PDB entry 6SMD | X-ray diffraction, 3.30 A resolution | chains A and B

== Chain A ==
Name: Acyl carrier protein
Organism: Photorhabdus luminescens
UniProtKB: A0A2S8QL96 (A0A2S8QL96_PHOLU); residue numbers follow UniProt; this construct covers 1-82
Amino-acid sequence (97 residues; row label = number of the first residue in the row; numbers below 1 keep their minus sign (Gly-14 is residue -14)):
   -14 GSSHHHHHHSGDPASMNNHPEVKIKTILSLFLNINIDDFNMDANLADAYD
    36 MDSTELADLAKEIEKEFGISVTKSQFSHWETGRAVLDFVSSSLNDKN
Not modelled in the structure: -14 to 2, 81-82
Modified residues: Ser38 (4'-phosphopanthetheine-serine; 4HH)
Construct notes: expression tag (-14 to 0)

== Chain B ==
Name: Malonyl CoA-acyl carrier protein transacylase
Organism: Photorhabdus luminescens
Notes: EC 2.3.1.39
UniProtKB: Q7N385 (Q7N385_PHOLL); residues 1-310 here = UniProt positions 1-310
Amino-acid sequence (310 residues; each row starts with the number of its first residue):
     1 MSEFAMVFPGQGSQDLGMLADLATAFPVVEQTFAEASDVLGYDLWALVQQ
    51 GPEEELNKTWQTQPALLAASVAIWRVWQEKGGKAPSLMAGHSLGEYSALV
   101 CAGVIDFKQAIRLVELRGKLMQEAVPEGTGAMYVIIGLDNESIDRACKEV
   151 AQGQIVSPVNFNSPGQVVIAGEKEAVERAGDACKAAGAKRALPLAVSVPS
   201 HCALMKPAADKLAVVLEGIEFGYPQFPVVNNVDVKIEQSAEAIRHALVRQ
   251 LYNPVRWTETVEFITEQGVGQLLEIGPGRVLTGLTKRIVNTLSAAAVNDT
   301 ASLITALENN

== How chain A and chain B interact ==
Pairs across the interface (23):
  Met36(A) with Arg279(B)
  Asp37(A) with Arg279(B); Arg287(B), salt bridge
  Ser38(A) with Gln11(B); His91(B); Ser92(B); Val134(B); Asn160(B); Asn162(B); Gln166(B); Val168(B); Leu194(B); Arg279(B); Val280(B)
  Thr39(A) with Arg287(B), hydrogen bond
  Ala42(A) with Arg190(B), hydrogen bond (backbone-side chain)
  Asp43(A) with Lys189(B), salt bridge
  Lys46(A) with Lys184(B); Arg190(B)
  Glu49(A) with Arg190(B), salt bridge
  Lys58(A) with Gly12(B), hydrogen bond (side chain-backbone)
  Phe61(A) with Arg190(B); Leu192(B), hydrophobic
Also at the interface, not in a pair above, chain A (12 interface residues in all): Ala45, Val56
Also at the interface, not in a pair above, chain B (20 interface residues in all): Met132, Ile136, His201

== In short ==
The interface between chain A and chain B involves 12 residues on one side and 20 on the other, with 3
hydrogen bonds and 3 salt bridges. Polar contacts include Asp37(A)-Arg287(B), Asp43(A)-Lys189(B) and
Glu49(A)-Arg190(B).
Here chain A is Acyl carrier protein and chain B is Malonyl CoA-acyl carrier protein transacylase, both from
Photorhabdus luminescens. Entry 6SMD (PlMCAT:AntF (holo): type II PKS acyl-carrier protein in complex with its
malonyl-transacylase) was determined by X-ray diffraction, deposited together with 6SM6, 6SMO and 6SMP.
